8OIW - chains AAA and BBB of the 4 polymer chains in the assembly; structure by X-ray diffraction, 1.89 A resolution.

Chain AAA:
Protein: Uricase
Source organism: Gallus gallus
Notes: EC 1.7.3.3
UniProt: A0A8V0ZED1 (A0A8V0ZED1_CHICK); residues 1-320 here = UniProt positions 1-320
Amino-acid sequence (343 residues; numbered -22 to 320; the number before each row is that of its first residue; numbers below 1 keep their minus sign (Met-22 is residue -22)):
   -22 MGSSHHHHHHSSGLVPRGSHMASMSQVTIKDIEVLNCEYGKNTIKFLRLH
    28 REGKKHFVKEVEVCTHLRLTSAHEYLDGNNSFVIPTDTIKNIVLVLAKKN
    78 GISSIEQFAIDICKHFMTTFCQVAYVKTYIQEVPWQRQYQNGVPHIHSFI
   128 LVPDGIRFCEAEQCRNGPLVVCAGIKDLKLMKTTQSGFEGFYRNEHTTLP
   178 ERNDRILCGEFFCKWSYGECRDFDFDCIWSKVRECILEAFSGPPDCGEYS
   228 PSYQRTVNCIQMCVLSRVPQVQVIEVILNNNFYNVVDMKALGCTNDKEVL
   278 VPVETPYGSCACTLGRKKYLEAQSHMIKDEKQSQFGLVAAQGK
Disordered / not traced: -22 to 3, 301-320
Differences from the reference sequence: initiating methionine (-22); expression tag (-21 to 0)
Modified positions: Cys41 (3-sulfinoalanine; CSD); Cys141 (3-sulfinoalanine; CSD); Cys197 (S-hydroxycysteine; CSO)
Small-molecule neighbours:
  - 8-azaxanthine (AZA), molecule 1: Tyr16, Val60, Pro62, Thr63, Asp64
  - 8-azaxanthine (AZA), molecule 2: Phe165, Leu176, Arg182, Ser229, Tyr230, Gln231
  - oxygen molecule (OXY): Tyr230, Asn257, Gly285
What the authors report for this chain:
  - conformationally variable residues (side-chain flip): Cys98
  - mutagenesis - Y230H, Y230V: decreased catalytic activity

Chain BBB:
Protein: Uricase
Source organism: Gallus gallus
Notes: EC 1.7.3.3
UniProt: A0A8V0ZED1 (A0A8V0ZED1_CHICK); residue numbers follow UniProt; this construct covers 1-320
Amino-acid sequence (343 residues; row label = number of the first residue in the row; numbers below 1 keep their minus sign (Met-22 is residue -22)):
   -22 MGSSHHHHHHSSGLVPRGSHMASMSQVTIKDIEVLNCEYGKNTIKFLRLH
    28 REGKKHFVKEVEVCTHLRLTSAHEYLDGNNSFVIPTDTIKNIVLVLAKKN
    78 GISSIEQFAIDICKHFMTTFCQVAYVKTYIQEVPWQRQYQNGVPHIHSFI
   128 LVPDGIRFCEAEQCRNGPLVVCAGIKDLKLMKTTQSGFEGFYRNEHTTLP
   178 ERNDRILCGEFFCKWSYGECRDFDFDCIWSKVRECILEAFSGPPDCGEYS
   228 PSYQRTVNCIQMCVLSRVPQVQVIEVILNNNFYNVVDMKALGCTNDKEVL
   278 VPVETPYGSCACTLGRKKYLEAQSHMIKDEKQSQFGLVAAQGK
Disordered / not traced: -22 to -2, 302-320
Differences from the reference sequence: initiating methionine (-22); expression tag (-21 to 0)
Modified positions: Cys41 (3-sulfinoalanine; CSD); Cys141 (3-sulfinoalanine; CSD); Cys197 (3-sulfinoalanine; CSD)
Small-molecule neighbours:
  - 8-azaxanthine (AZA), molecule 1: Tyr16, Val60, Pro62, Thr63, Asp64
  - 8-azaxanthine (AZA), molecule 2: Phe165, Leu176, Arg182, Ser229, Tyr230, Gln231
  - oxygen molecule (OXY): Tyr230, Asn257, Gly285, Ser286

Interface between chain AAA and chain BBB:
Residue-residue contacts (136):
  Lys22(AAA) - Val278(BBB)
  Lys22(AAA) - Pro279(BBB)
  Lys22(AAA) - Glu281(BBB)  salt bridge
  Phe23(AAA) - Leu277(BBB)
  Leu24(AAA) - Met158(BBB)  hydrophobic
  Leu24(AAA) - Tyr260(BBB)  hydrophobic
  Leu24(AAA) - Glu275(BBB)
  Leu24(AAA) - Val276(BBB)
  Leu24(AAA) - Leu277(BBB)  hydrogen bond (backbone-backbone)
  Arg25(AAA) - Glu275(BBB)  salt bridge
  Arg25(AAA) - Val276(BBB)
  Leu26(AAA) - Lys274(BBB)
  Leu26(AAA) - Glu275(BBB)  hydrogen bond (backbone-backbone)
  Arg28(AAA) - Asp273(BBB)  hydrogen bond (side chain-backbone)
  Arg28(AAA) - Lys274(BBB)
  Lys31(AAA) - Asp222(BBB)  hydrogen bond (side chain-backbone)
  His33(AAA) - Thr160(BBB)  hydrogen bond
  His33(AAA) - Thr161(BBB)
  Val35(AAA) - Thr160(BBB)
  Glu37(AAA) - Tyr260(BBB)  hydrogen bond
  Glu37(AAA) - Pro279(BBB)
  Asn68(AAA) - Leu268(BBB)
  Leu71(AAA) - Met265(BBB)
  Val72(AAA) - Met265(BBB)  hydrophobic
  Val72(AAA) - Leu268(BBB)  hydrophobic
  Lys75(AAA) - Met265(BBB)
  Lys75(AAA) - Cys270(BBB)
  Lys75(AAA) - Thr271(BBB)  hydrogen bond (side chain-backbone)
  Lys75(AAA) - Glu275(BBB)  salt bridge
  Lys75(AAA) - Val276(BBB)
  Trp112(AAA) - Lys156(BBB)
  Trp112(AAA) - Met158(BBB)
  Trp112(AAA) - Tyr260(BBB)
  Gln115(AAA) - Leu157(BBB)
  Gln115(AAA) - Leu214(BBB)
  Gln115(AAA) - Ser218(BBB)  hydrogen bond
  Gln117(AAA) - Glu215(BBB)
  Gln117(AAA) - Ser218(BBB)
  Gln117(AAA) - Gly219(BBB)  hydrogen bond (side chain-backbone)
  Gln117(AAA) - Pro221(BBB)
  Val120(AAA) - Pro221(BBB)  hydrophobic
  Pro121(AAA) - Pro221(BBB)
  His122(AAA) - Ser218(BBB)  hydrogen bond (side chain-backbone)
  His122(AAA) - Gly219(BBB)  hydrogen bond (side chain-backbone)
  His122(AAA) - Pro220(BBB)  hydrogen bond (side chain-backbone)
  His122(AAA) - Pro221(BBB)
  Ile123(AAA) - Pro221(BBB)  hydrogen bond (backbone-backbone)
  Ile123(AAA) - Asp222(BBB)
  Ile123(AAA) - Cys223(BBB)  hydrophobic
  His124(AAA) - Lys159(BBB)
  His124(AAA) - Thr160(BBB)  hydrogen bond (backbone-backbone)
  His124(AAA) - Thr161(BBB)
  His124(AAA) - Gln162(BBB)
  His124(AAA) - Cys223(BBB)
  His124(AAA) - Gly224(BBB)
  Ser125(AAA) - Met158(BBB)
  Ser125(AAA) - Phe217(BBB)
  Ser125(AAA) - Ser218(BBB)  hydrogen bond
  Phe126(AAA) - Leu157(BBB)
  Phe126(AAA) - Met158(BBB)  hydrogen bond (backbone-backbone)
  Phe126(AAA) - Thr160(BBB)
  Ile127(AAA) - Leu155(BBB)  hydrophobic
  Ile127(AAA) - Lys156(BBB)
  Ile127(AAA) - Leu157(BBB)  hydrophobic
  Ile127(AAA) - Arg210(BBB)
  Leu128(AAA) - Pro130(BBB)
  Leu128(AAA) - Asp131(BBB)
  Leu128(AAA) - Lys156(BBB)  hydrogen bond (backbone-backbone)
  Val129(AAA) - Val129(BBB)  hydrophobic
  Pro130(AAA) - Pro130(BBB)
  Asp131(AAA) - Leu128(BBB)
  Leu155(AAA) - Ile127(BBB)  hydrophobic
  Lys156(AAA) - Trp112(BBB)
  Lys156(AAA) - Ile127(BBB)
  Lys156(AAA) - Leu128(BBB)  hydrogen bond (backbone-backbone)
  Leu157(AAA) - Gln115(BBB)
  Leu157(AAA) - Phe126(BBB)
  Leu157(AAA) - Ile127(BBB)  hydrophobic
  Met158(AAA) - Leu24(BBB)  hydrophobic
  Met158(AAA) - Trp112(BBB)
  Met158(AAA) - Ser125(BBB)
  Met158(AAA) - Phe126(BBB)  hydrogen bond (backbone-backbone)
  Lys159(AAA) - His124(BBB)
  Thr160(AAA) - Leu26(BBB)
  Thr160(AAA) - His33(BBB)  hydrogen bond
  Thr160(AAA) - Val35(BBB)
  Thr160(AAA) - His124(BBB)  hydrogen bond (backbone-backbone)
  Thr160(AAA) - Phe126(BBB)
  Thr161(AAA) - His33(BBB)
  Thr161(AAA) - His124(BBB)
  Gln162(AAA) - His124(BBB)
  Arg210(AAA) - Ile127(BBB)
  Leu214(AAA) - Gln115(BBB)
  Glu215(AAA) - Gln117(BBB)
  Phe217(AAA) - Ser125(BBB)
  Ser218(AAA) - Gln115(BBB)  hydrogen bond
  Ser218(AAA) - His122(BBB)  hydrogen bond (backbone-side chain)
  Ser218(AAA) - Ser125(BBB)  hydrogen bond
  Gly219(AAA) - Gln117(BBB)  hydrogen bond (backbone-side chain)
  Gly219(AAA) - His122(BBB)  hydrogen bond (backbone-side chain)
  Pro220(AAA) - His122(BBB)  hydrogen bond (backbone-side chain)
  Pro221(AAA) - Gln117(BBB)
  Pro221(AAA) - Val120(BBB)  hydrophobic
  Pro221(AAA) - Pro121(BBB)
  Pro221(AAA) - His122(BBB)
  Pro221(AAA) - Ile123(BBB)  hydrogen bond (backbone-backbone)
  Asp222(AAA) - Lys31(BBB)  hydrogen bond (backbone-side chain)
  Asp222(AAA) - Ile123(BBB)
  Cys223(AAA) - Ile123(BBB)  hydrophobic
  Cys223(AAA) - His124(BBB)
  Gly224(AAA) - His124(BBB)
  Tyr260(AAA) - Leu24(BBB)  hydrophobic
  Tyr260(AAA) - Glu37(BBB)  hydrogen bond
  Tyr260(AAA) - Trp112(BBB)
  Met265(AAA) - Leu71(BBB)
  Leu268(AAA) - Asn68(BBB)
  Leu268(AAA) - Val72(BBB)  hydrophobic
  Cys270(AAA) - Lys75(BBB)
  Thr271(AAA) - Lys75(BBB)
  Asp273(AAA) - Arg28(BBB)  hydrogen bond (backbone-side chain)
  Lys274(AAA) - Leu26(BBB)
  Lys274(AAA) - Arg28(BBB)
  Glu275(AAA) - Leu24(BBB)
  Glu275(AAA) - Arg25(BBB)  salt bridge
  Glu275(AAA) - Leu26(BBB)  hydrogen bond (backbone-backbone)
  Glu275(AAA) - Lys75(BBB)  salt bridge
  Val276(AAA) - Leu24(BBB)
  Val276(AAA) - Arg25(BBB)
  Val276(AAA) - Leu71(BBB)
  Val276(AAA) - Lys75(BBB)
  Leu277(AAA) - Phe23(BBB)
  Leu277(AAA) - Leu24(BBB)  hydrogen bond (backbone-backbone)
  Val278(AAA) - Lys22(BBB)
  Pro279(AAA) - Lys22(BBB)
  Pro279(AAA) - Glu37(BBB)
  Glu281(AAA) - Lys22(BBB)  salt bridge
Interface residues without a listed pair, chain AAA (65 interface residues in all): Ala74, Ile183, Cys185, Val263
Interface residues without a listed pair, chain BBB (67 interface residues in all): Ala74, Lys76, Ile183, Cys185, Val263, Asn272

Overview:
Chain AAA and chain BBB form an interface of 65 and 67 residues respectively, with 33 hydrogen bonds and 6
salt bridges. Polar pairs include Lys22(AAA)-Glu281(BBB), Arg25(AAA)-Glu275(BBB) and Lys75(AAA)-Glu275(BBB).
Bound to chain AAA: 8-azaxanthine and oxygen molecule. From the paper: Y230H and Y230V of chain AAA reduce
catalytic activity; conformational variability at Cys98(AAA).
Chain AAA is Uricase and chain BBB is Uricase, both from Gallus gallus; the structure, Crystal structure of
the cysteine-rich Gallus gallus urate oxidase in complex with the 8-azaxanthine inhibitor under ..., was
determined by X-ray diffraction, deposited together with 8OFK, 8OH8 and 8OIH.
